Entry 6WHI (electron microscopy, 4.20 A resolution (low resolution: residue-level contacts below are approximate; hydrogen-bond / salt-bridge calls are withheld)); this record covers chains H and J of the 16 polymer chains in the assembly.

# Chain H
Molecule: CRISPR-associated protein Csy3
Organism: Pseudomonas aeruginosa
UniProt: A0A444M080 (A0A444M080_PSEAI); residues 21-361 here correspond to UniProt positions 2-342 (UniProt number = residue number - 19)
Amino-acid sequence (360 residues; numbered 2 to 361; the number before each row is that of its first residue):
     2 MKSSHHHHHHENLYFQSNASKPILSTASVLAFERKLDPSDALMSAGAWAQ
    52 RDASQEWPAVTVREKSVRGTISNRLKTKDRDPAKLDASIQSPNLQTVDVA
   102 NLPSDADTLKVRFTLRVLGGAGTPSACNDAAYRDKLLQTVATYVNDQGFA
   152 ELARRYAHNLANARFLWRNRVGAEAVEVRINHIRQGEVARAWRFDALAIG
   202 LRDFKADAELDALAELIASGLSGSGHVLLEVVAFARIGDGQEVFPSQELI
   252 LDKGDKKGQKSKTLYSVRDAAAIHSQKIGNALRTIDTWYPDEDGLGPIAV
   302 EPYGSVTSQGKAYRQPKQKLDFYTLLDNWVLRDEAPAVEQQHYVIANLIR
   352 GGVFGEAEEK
Not modelled in the structure: 2-24, 357-361
Differences from the reference sequence: expression tag (2-20)

# Chain J
Molecule: anti-CRISPR AcrIF9
Organism: Proteus penneri
UniProt: C0AVY5 (C0AVY5_9GAMM); residue numbers follow UniProt; this construct covers 1-68
Amino-acid sequence (68 residues; each row starts with the number of its first residue):
     1 MKSTYIIKEVQNINSDREGVKVETTSLTSAKRIASKNQFFHGTVLRIESE
    51 SGNWLAYKEDGKRWIECE
Not modelled in the structure: 1-2, 67-68
From the paper describing this entry:
  - binding site for non-target dsDNA: K31, R32, K36
  - binding site for non-target dsDNA: K58

# Interface between chain H and chain J
Pairs across the interface (36; chain H residue first):
  I72(H) - Q11(J)
  I72(H) - R17(J)
  I72(H) - F40(J)
  R75(H) - F40(J)
  L76(H) - H41(J)
  K77(H) - Q38(J)
  K77(H) - F39(J)
  K77(H) - F40(J)
  K77(H) - H41(J)
  T78(H) - Q38(J)
  T78(H) - F39(J)
  D82(H) - F39(J)
  L86(H) - F39(J)
  S89(H) - R17(J)
  S89(H) - F40(J)
  S92(H) - R17(J)
  S92(H) - E18(J)
  P93(H) - R17(J)
  N94(H) - V10(J)
  N94(H) - Q11(J)
  N94(H) - S15(J)
  L95(H) - S15(J)
  L95(H) - D16(J)
  Q96(H) - Q11(J)
  Q96(H) - N12(J)
  Q96(H) - N14(J)
  Q96(H) - S15(J)
  K254(H) - I13(J)
  K254(H) - N14(J)
  G255(H) - W54(J)
  D256(H) - W54(J)
  K257(H) - W54(J)
  K258(H) - D16(J)
  K258(H) - W54(J)
  Q260(H) - N14(J)
  S262(H) - N14(J)
Interface residues without a listed pair, chain H (24 interface residues in all): N74, K85, G259, K261
Interface residues without a listed pair, chain J (15 interface residues in all): S35

# Overview
24 residues of chain H and 15 residues of chain J are in contact. The paper reports a binding site for
non-target dsDNA at K31(J), R32(J) and K36(J) among others.
Here chain H is CRISPR-associated protein Csy3 (Pseudomonas aeruginosa) and chain J is anti-CRISPR AcrIF9
(Proteus penneri). Entry 6WHI (Cryo-electron microscopy structure of the type I-F CRISPR RNA-guided
surveillance complex bound to the anti-CRISPR AcrIF9) was determined by electron microscopy, deposited
together with 6W1X.
